Entry 6ZA3 (X-ray diffraction, 2.05 A resolution); this record covers chains A and B of the 4 polymer chains in the assembly.

[Chain A (and B)]
Molecule: Transcriptional regulator, GntR family
Organism: Agrobacterium fabrum str. C58
Notes: chain B of this document is another copy of the same molecule, construct and numbering; everything in this record applies to it too
UniProt: A9CJ36 (A9CJ36_AGRFC); numbering as in UniProt (aligned over 1-244)
Chain sequence (250 residues; numbered 1 to 250; the number before each row is that of its first residue):
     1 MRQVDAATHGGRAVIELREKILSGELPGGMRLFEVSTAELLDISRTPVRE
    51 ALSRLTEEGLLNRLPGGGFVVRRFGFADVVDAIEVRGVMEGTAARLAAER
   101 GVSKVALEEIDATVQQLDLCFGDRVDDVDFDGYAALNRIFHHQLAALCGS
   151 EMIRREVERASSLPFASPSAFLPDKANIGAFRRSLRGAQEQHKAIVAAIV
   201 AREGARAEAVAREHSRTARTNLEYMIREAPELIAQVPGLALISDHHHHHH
Not modelled in the structure: 1-6, 245-250 (chain B: 1-5, 245-250)
Sequence notes: expression tag (245-250)
Bound ions: Zn2+: Asn137, His141, His192, His214
From the paper describing this entry:
  - binding site for the 10-nt DNA strand: His9, Ser44, Thr46
  - binding site for the 10-nt DNA strand: Arg31, Glu34, Arg45, Arg49
  - specificity-determining residues: Arg45
  - mutagenesis - H141A/H192A/H214A: decreased stability

[How chain A and chain B interact]
Pairs across the interface (47):
  Arg49(A) - Thr46(B)
  Glu50(A) - Arg63(B)  salt bridge
  Ser53(A) - Ser53(B)
  Ser53(A) - Glu57(B)  hydrogen bond
  Ser53(A) - Arg63(B)  hydrogen bond
  Arg54(A) - Arg63(B)
  Thr56(A) - Glu57(B)
  Glu57(A) - Thr56(B)
  Glu57(A) - Glu57(B)
  Glu57(A) - Arg63(B)  salt bridge
  Asn62(A) - Arg155(B)  hydrogen bond
  Arg63(A) - Glu50(B)  salt bridge
  Arg63(A) - Arg54(B)
  Arg63(A) - Glu57(B)  salt bridge
  Arg72(A) - Met152(B)
  Arg72(A) - Arg155(B)
  Asp78(A) - Met152(B)
  Asp81(A) - Arg100(B)  salt bridge
  Asp81(A) - Ser150(B)  hydrogen bond
  Asp81(A) - Met152(B)
  Ala82(A) - Met152(B)
  Glu84(A) - Arg95(B)  salt bridge
  Glu84(A) - Leu96(B)
  Val85(A) - Ile153(B)  hydrophobic
  Val88(A) - Val88(B)  hydrophobic
  Val88(A) - Thr92(B)
  Val88(A) - Arg95(B)
  Thr92(A) - Val88(B)
  Arg95(A) - Glu84(B)  salt bridge
  Arg95(A) - Val88(B)
  Arg95(A) - Arg212(B)
  Arg100(A) - Asp81(B)  salt bridge
  Ser150(A) - Asp81(B)  hydrogen bond
  Met152(A) - Arg72(B)
  Met152(A) - Phe74(B)  hydrophobic
  Met152(A) - Asp78(B)
  Met152(A) - Asp81(B)
  Met152(A) - Ala82(B)  hydrophobic
  Ile153(A) - Val85(B)  hydrophobic
  Arg155(A) - Asn62(B)  hydrogen bond
  Arg155(A) - Arg72(B)
  Glu156(A) - Arg159(B)  salt bridge
  Arg159(A) - Arg159(B)
  Glu208(A) - Arg212(B)  salt bridge
  Arg212(A) - Arg95(B)
  Arg212(A) - Glu208(B)  salt bridge
  Arg212(A) - Arg212(B)
Other interface residues (no listed pair), chain A (32 interface residues in all): Gly59, Phe74, Val80, Met89, Leu96, Leu163
Other interface residues (no listed pair), chain B (30 interface residues in all): Gly59, Val80, Met89

[In short]
32 residues of chain A face 30 of chain B across their interface; the contacts include 6 hydrogen bonds and 11
salt bridges. Polar pairs include Glu50(A)-Arg63(B), Glu57(A)-Arg63(B) and Asp81(A)-Arg100(B). From the paper:
a binding site for the 10-nt DNA strand at His9(A), Ser44(A) and Thr46(A) among others; H141A/H192A/H214A of
chain A reduce stability.
Chain A and chain B are both Transcriptional regulator, GntR family (Agrobacterium fabrum str. C58); the
structure, Structure of the transcriptional repressor Atu1419 (VanR) from agrobacterium fabrum in complex a
palindromic DNA (C2221 ..., was determined by X-ray diffraction together with 6Z74, 6ZA7 and 6ZAB from the
same study.
